PDB entry 9JCE | electron microscopy, 3.59 A resolution | chains A and C of the 3 polymer chains in the assembly

== Chain A ==
Molecule: Protein fem-1 homolog B
From: Homo sapiens
UniProt: Q9UK73 (FEM1B_HUMAN); residue numbers follow UniProt; this construct covers 1-627
Chain sequence (627 residues; row label = number of the first residue in the row):
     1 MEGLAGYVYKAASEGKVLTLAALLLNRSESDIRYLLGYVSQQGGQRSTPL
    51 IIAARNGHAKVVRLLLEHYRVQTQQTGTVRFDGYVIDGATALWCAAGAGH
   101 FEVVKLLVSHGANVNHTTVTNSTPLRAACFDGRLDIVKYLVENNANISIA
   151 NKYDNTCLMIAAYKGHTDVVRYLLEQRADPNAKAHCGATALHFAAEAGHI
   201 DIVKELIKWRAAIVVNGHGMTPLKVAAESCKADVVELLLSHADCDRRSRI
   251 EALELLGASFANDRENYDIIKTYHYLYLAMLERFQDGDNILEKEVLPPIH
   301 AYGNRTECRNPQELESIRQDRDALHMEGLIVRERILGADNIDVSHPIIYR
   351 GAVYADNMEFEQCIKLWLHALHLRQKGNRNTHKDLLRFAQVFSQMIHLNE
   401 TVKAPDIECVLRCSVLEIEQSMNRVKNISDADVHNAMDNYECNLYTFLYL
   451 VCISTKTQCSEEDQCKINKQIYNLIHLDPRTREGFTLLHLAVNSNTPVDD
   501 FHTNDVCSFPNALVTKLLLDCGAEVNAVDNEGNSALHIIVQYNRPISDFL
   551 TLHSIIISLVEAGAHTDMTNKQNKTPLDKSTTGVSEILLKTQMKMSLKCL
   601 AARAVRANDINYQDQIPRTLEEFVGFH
Swiss-Prot annotation at these positions:
  - binding site (Zn(2+)): H185, C186, H218
  - site: D342, V343 (Cleavage)
  - mutagenesis: D82 (D82A: Abolished binding to -Gly-Leu-Asp-Arg C-degron at the C-terminus; when associated with A-131), F130 (F130A: Abolished binding to -Gly-Leu-Asp-Arg C-degron at the C-terminus), D131 (D131A: Abolished binding to -Gly-Leu-Asp-Arg C-degron at the C-terminus; when associated with A-82), Y163 (Y163A: Strongly reduced binding to -Gly-Leu-Asp-Arg C-degron at the C-terminus; when associated with A-193), F193 (F193A: Strongly reduced binding to -Gly-Leu-Asp-Arg C-degron at the C-terminus; when associated with A-163), D342 (D342A: Prevents cleavage by a caspase-3-like protease), D356 (D356A: Does not affect cleavage by a caspase-3-like protease), L597 (L597A: Abolished ability to promote ubiquitination of target proteins such as GLI1)

== Chain C ==
Molecule: Poly-UNK
From: Homo sapiens
Chain sequence (9 residues; numbered 0 to 8; the number before each row is that of its first residue; numbering starts at 0; X marks 9 residues of unknown identity (built as UNK)):
     0 XXXXXXXXX

== Interface between chain A and chain C ==
Chain A side of the interface, 9 residues: R264, H345, I348, Y349, A352, A355, D356, R387, F501

== In short ==
Chain A and chain C make no direct contact in this assembly. Curated annotation (UniProt) lists 3 Zn2+-binding
residues and 8 mutagenesis sites on chain A.
Here chain A is Protein fem-1 homolog B and chain C is Poly-UNK, both from Homo sapiens. Entry 9JCE (local
refinement of FEM1B bound with TOM20) was determined by electron microscopy, deposited together with 9J7A,
9J7B and 9LKX.
